PDB entry 3U94 | X-ray diffraction, 1.96 A resolution | chains A and C of the 4 polymer chains in the assembly

Chain A (and C):
Name: Glutamate receptor, ionotropic kainate 3
Organism: Rattus norvegicus
Notes: fragment: and 669-807; chain C of this document is another copy of the same molecule, construct and numbering; everything in this record applies to it too
UniProt: P42264 (GRIK3_RAT); the construct has insertions or renumbered stretches relative to UniProt, so the offset changes along the chain: 3-116 = UniProt 433-546; 119-257 = UniProt 669-807
Chain sequence (257 residues; each row starts with the number of its first residue):
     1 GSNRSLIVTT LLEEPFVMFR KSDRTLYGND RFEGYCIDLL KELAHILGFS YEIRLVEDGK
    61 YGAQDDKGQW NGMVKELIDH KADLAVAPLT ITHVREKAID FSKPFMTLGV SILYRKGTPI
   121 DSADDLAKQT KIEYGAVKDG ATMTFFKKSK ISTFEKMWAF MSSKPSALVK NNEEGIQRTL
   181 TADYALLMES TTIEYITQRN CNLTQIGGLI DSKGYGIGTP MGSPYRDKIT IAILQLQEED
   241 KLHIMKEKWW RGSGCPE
Unresolved in the structure: 1-2, 257 (chain C: 1-2, 256-257)
Construct notes: expression tag (1-2); linker (117-118)
Disulfide bonds: C201-C255
Ion coordination: Zn2+ site 1 near H45 (its only coordinating residue here); Zn2+ site 2 near H80 (its only coordinating residue here); Zn2+ site 3: H93, E96 (shared with 2 residues of chain D); Zn2+ site 4: E194 (shared with 1 residue of chain B); Zn2+ site 5: H243, E247 (shared with 1 residue of chain B)
Ligand contacts: glutamic acid (GLU): Y61, P88, L89, T90, R95, G140, A141, T142, E189, Y215
Curated features (UniProtKB/Swiss-Prot):
  - binding site (L-glutamate): P88, T90, R95, A141, T142, E189
  - glycosylation (N-linked (GlcNAc...) asparagine): N3, N202

Interface between chain A and chain C:
Residue-residue contacts (10; chain A residue first):
  D227(A) with K228(C), salt bridge; I231(C)
  K228(A) with D227(C), salt bridge
  T230(A) with I231(C)
  I231(A) with K103(C); D227(C); T230(C); I231(C), hydrophobic
  L234(A) with L234(C), hydrophobic
  Q235(A) with K103(C)
Interface residues without a listed pair, chain A (8 interface residues in all): K103, P224

Overview:
8 residues of chain A and 6 residues of chain C are in contact; the contacts include 2 salt bridges. The
salt-bridged pair is D227(A)-K228(C). Ligands of chain A: glutamic acid. Curated annotation (UniProt) lists 6
L-glutamate-binding residues on chain A.
Both chains are Glutamate receptor, ionotropic kainate 3 (Rattus norvegicus). Entry 3U94 (Crystal structure of
the GluK3 ligand binding domain complex with glutamate and zinc: P21212 form) was determined by X-ray
diffraction (same publication as 3U92 and 3U93).
